Entry 7VUQ (X-ray diffraction, 3.10 A resolution); this record covers chains A and C of the 4 polymer chains in the assembly.

== Chain A ==
Molecule: Nuclear factor NF-kappa-B p52 subunit
Organism: Homo sapiens
UniProt: Q00653 (NFKB2_HUMAN); numbering as in UniProt (aligned over 1-398)
Chain sequence (398 residues; each row starts with the number of its first residue):
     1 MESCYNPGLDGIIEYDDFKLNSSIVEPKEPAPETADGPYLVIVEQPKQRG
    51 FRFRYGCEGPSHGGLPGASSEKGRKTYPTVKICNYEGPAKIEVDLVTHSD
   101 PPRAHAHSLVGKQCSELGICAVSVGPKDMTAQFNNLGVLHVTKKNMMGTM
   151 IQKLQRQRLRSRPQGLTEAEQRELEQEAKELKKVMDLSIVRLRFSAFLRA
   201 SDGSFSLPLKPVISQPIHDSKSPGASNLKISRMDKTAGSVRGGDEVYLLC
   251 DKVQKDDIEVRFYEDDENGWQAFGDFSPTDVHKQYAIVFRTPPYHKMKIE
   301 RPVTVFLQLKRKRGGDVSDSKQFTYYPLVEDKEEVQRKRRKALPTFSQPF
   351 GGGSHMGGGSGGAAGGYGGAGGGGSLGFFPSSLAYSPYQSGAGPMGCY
Disordered / not traced: 1-33, 330-398
Disulfide bonds: Cys-114/Cys-120
UniProt features mapped onto this chain:
  - region: Phe-346 to Gly-377 (GRR)
  - motif: Arg-337 to Lys-341 (Nuclear localization signal)
  - modified residue (Phosphoserine): Ser-23, Ser-161
  - mutagenesis: Tyr-247 to Leu-249 (Two-fold reduction in heterodimerization with RelA)
What the authors report for this chain:
  - binding site for the 18-nt DNA strand: Arg-52
  - binding site for the 18-nt DNA strand: Lys-144 (from molecular simulation)
  - mutagenesis - K144A: decreased binding to the 18-nt DNA strand
  - binding site for the 18-nt DNA strand (chain C): Arg-52
  - mutagenesis - K144A: decreased binding to the 18-nt DNA strand (chain C)
  - mutagenesis - K144A: unchanged binding to Bcl3

== Chain C ==
Molecule: 18-nt DNA strand
Sequence (18 nucleotides; row label = number of the first residue in the row):
     1 CAAGGGGTTACCCCCTTC
Disordered / not traced: 18

== Interface between chain A and chain C ==
Pairs across the interface - 19 pairs, chain A then chain C:
  Arg-52(A) / DC11(C)  base contact
  Arg-52(A) / DC12(C)  base contact
  Tyr-55(A) / DT9(C)  sugar contact
  Tyr-55(A) / DA10(C)  hydrogen bond to the phosphate
  Tyr-55(A) / DC11(C)  phosphate contact
  Cys-57(A) / DC11(C)  hydrogen bond to the phosphate
  Cys-57(A) / DC12(C)  phosphate contact
  Glu-58(A) / DC12(C)  hydrogen bond to the base
  Glu-58(A) / DC13(C)  base contact
  His-62(A) / DC13(C)  base contact
  His-140(A) / DA10(C)  phosphate contact
  Val-141(A) / DA10(C)  phosphate contact
  Thr-142(A) / DA10(C)  phosphate contact
  Thr-142(A) / DC11(C)  phosphate contact
  Lys-143(A) / DT9(C)  sugar contact
  Lys-143(A) / DA10(C)  hydrogen bond to the phosphate
  Pro-223(A) / DT8(C)  phosphate contact
  Lys-255(A) / DG6(C)  sugar contact
  Gln-284(A) / DG7(C)  phosphate contact

== Summary ==
12 residues of chain A face 8 of chain C across their interface; the contacts include 4 hydrogen bonds. Polar
contacts include Glu-58(A)/DC12(C), Tyr-55(A)/DA10(C) and Cys-57(A)/DC11(C). The paper reports a binding site
for the 18-nt DNA strand at Arg-52(A) and Lys-144(A); K144A of chain A reduces binding to the 18-nt DNA
strand.
Chain A is Nuclear factor NF-kappa-B p52 subunit (Homo sapiens) and chain C is an 18-nt DNA strand; the
structure, Structure of NF-kB p52 homodimer bound to A/T-centric P-Selectin kB DNA fragment, was determined by
X-ray diffraction together with 7W7L, 7VUP and 7CLI from the same study.
